Entry 8ZMT (electron microscopy, 2.52 A resolution); this record covers chains L and M of the 20 polymer chains in the assembly.

# Chain L
Molecule: COR1 isoform 1
Source organism: Saccharomyces cerevisiae
UniProtKB: A0A6A5Q3X1 (A0A6A5Q3X1_YEASX); numbering as in UniProt (aligned over 27-457)
Chain sequence (431 residues; numbered 27 to 457; the number before each row is that of its first residue):
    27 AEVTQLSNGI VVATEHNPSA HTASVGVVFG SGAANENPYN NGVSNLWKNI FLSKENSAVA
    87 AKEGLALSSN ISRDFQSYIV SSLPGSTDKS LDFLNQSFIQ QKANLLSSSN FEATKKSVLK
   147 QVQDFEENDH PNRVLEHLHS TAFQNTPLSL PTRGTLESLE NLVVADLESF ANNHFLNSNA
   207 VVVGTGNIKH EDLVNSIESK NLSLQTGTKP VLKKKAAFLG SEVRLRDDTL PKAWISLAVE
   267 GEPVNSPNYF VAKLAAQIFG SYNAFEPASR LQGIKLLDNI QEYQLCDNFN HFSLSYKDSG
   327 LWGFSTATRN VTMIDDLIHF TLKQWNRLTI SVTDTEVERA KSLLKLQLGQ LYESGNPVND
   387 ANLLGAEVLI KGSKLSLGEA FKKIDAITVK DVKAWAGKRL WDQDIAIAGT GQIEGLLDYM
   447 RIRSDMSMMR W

# Chain M
Molecule: Cytochrome b-c1 complex subunit 2, mitochondrial
Source organism: Saccharomyces cerevisiae
UniProtKB: A0A6A5Q625 (A0A6A5Q625_YEASX); residue numbers follow UniProt; this construct covers 17-368
Chain sequence (352 residues; each row starts with the number of its first residue):
    17 LTVSARDAPT KISTLAVKVH GGSRYATKDG VAHLLNRFNF QNTNTRSALK LVRESELLGG
    77 TFKSTLDREY ITLKATFLKD DLPYYVNALA DVLYKTAFKP HELTESVLPA ARYDYAVAEQ
   137 CPVKSAEDQL YAITFRKGLG NPLLYDGVER VSLQDIKDFA DKVYTKENLE VSGENVVEAD
   197 LKRFVDESLL STLPAGKSLV SKSEPKFFLG EENRVRFIGD SVAAIGIPVN KASLAQYEVL
   257 ANYLTSALSE LSGLISSAKL DKFTDGGLFT LFVRDQDSAV VSSNIKKIVA DLKKGKDLSP
   317 AINYTKLKNA VQNESVSSPI ELNFDAVKDF KLGKFNYVAV GDVSNLPYLD EL

# Interface between chain L and chain M
Contacting residue pairs (41; chain L residue first):
  His-47(L) / Glu-330(M)  salt bridge
  Thr-48(L) / Val-327(M)
  Lys-80(L) / Ala-263(M)
  Lys-80(L) / Ser-265(M)
  Ser-83(L) / Ala-263(M)
  Ala-84(L) / Ala-263(M)
  Ala-87(L) / Leu-264(M)  hydrophobic
  Ala-87(L) / Tyr-320(M)
  Lys-88(L) / Leu-264(M)
  Gly-90(L) / Asn-319(M)
  Gly-90(L) / Leu-323(M)
  Leu-91(L) / Tyr-320(M)
  Ala-92(L) / Leu-323(M)
  Ser-107(L) / Leu-323(M)
  Ser-108(L) / Leu-323(M)
  Phe-291(L) / Tyr-129(M)  hydrophobic
  Glu-292(L) / Arg-53(M)  salt bridge
  Pro-293(L) / Arg-53(M)
  Leu-297(L) / Ala-64(M)
  Leu-297(L) / Leu-65(M)
  Leu-297(L) / Val-68(M)
  Leu-297(L) / Arg-69(M)  hydrogen bond (backbone-side chain)
  Gln-298(L) / Arg-69(M)
  Gln-298(L) / Glu-72(M)
  Gly-299(L) / Arg-69(M)
  Gly-299(L) / Glu-72(M)  hydrogen bond (backbone-side chain)
  Arg-365(L) / Glu-72(M)  salt bridge
  Arg-365(L) / Leu-73(M)
  Ser-368(L) / Glu-72(M)
  Ser-368(L) / Leu-73(M)  hydrogen bond (side chain-backbone)
  Ser-368(L) / Gly-75(M)
  Leu-372(L) / Gly-75(M)
  Leu-372(L) / Gly-76(M)
  Leu-372(L) / Thr-92(M)
  Gly-375(L) / Ile-28(M)
  Gln-376(L) / Thr-92(M)
  Glu-379(L) / Thr-26(M)
  Glu-379(L) / Lys-27(M)
  Glu-379(L) / Ile-28(M)
  Leu-403(L) / Lys-27(M)
  Phe-407(L) / Lys-27(M)
Interface residues without a listed pair, chain L (32 interface residues in all): Ala-46, Leu-109, Ala-294, Leu-369, Lys-371, Gly-404
Interface residues without a listed pair, chain M (34 interface residues in all): Gln-57, Leu-74, Thr-77, Phe-93, Leu-94, Ser-122, Ala-126, Glu-266, Pro-316, Lys-322, Lys-324, Ala-326

# Summary
32 residues of chain L and 34 residues of chain M are in contact, with 3 hydrogen bonds and 3 salt bridges.
Polar pairs include His-47(L)/Glu-330(M), Glu-292(L)/Arg-53(M) and Arg-365(L)/Glu-72(M).
Chain L is COR1 isoform 1 and chain M is Cytochrome b-c1 complex subunit 2, mitochondrial, both from
Saccharomyces cerevisiae; the structure, Cryo-EM structure of Saccharomyces cerevisiae bc1 complex in
Metyltetraprole-bound state, was determined by electron microscopy together with 8YHQ and 8YIN from the same
study.
